PDB entry 8B0F | electron microscopy, 3.00 A resolution | chains A and C of the 7 polymer chains in the assembly

# Chain A
Molecule: Complement C5
Source organism: Homo sapiens
UniProt: P01031 (CO5_HUMAN); residues 1-1676 here = UniProt positions 1-1676
Sequence (1676 residues; row label = number of the first residue in the row):
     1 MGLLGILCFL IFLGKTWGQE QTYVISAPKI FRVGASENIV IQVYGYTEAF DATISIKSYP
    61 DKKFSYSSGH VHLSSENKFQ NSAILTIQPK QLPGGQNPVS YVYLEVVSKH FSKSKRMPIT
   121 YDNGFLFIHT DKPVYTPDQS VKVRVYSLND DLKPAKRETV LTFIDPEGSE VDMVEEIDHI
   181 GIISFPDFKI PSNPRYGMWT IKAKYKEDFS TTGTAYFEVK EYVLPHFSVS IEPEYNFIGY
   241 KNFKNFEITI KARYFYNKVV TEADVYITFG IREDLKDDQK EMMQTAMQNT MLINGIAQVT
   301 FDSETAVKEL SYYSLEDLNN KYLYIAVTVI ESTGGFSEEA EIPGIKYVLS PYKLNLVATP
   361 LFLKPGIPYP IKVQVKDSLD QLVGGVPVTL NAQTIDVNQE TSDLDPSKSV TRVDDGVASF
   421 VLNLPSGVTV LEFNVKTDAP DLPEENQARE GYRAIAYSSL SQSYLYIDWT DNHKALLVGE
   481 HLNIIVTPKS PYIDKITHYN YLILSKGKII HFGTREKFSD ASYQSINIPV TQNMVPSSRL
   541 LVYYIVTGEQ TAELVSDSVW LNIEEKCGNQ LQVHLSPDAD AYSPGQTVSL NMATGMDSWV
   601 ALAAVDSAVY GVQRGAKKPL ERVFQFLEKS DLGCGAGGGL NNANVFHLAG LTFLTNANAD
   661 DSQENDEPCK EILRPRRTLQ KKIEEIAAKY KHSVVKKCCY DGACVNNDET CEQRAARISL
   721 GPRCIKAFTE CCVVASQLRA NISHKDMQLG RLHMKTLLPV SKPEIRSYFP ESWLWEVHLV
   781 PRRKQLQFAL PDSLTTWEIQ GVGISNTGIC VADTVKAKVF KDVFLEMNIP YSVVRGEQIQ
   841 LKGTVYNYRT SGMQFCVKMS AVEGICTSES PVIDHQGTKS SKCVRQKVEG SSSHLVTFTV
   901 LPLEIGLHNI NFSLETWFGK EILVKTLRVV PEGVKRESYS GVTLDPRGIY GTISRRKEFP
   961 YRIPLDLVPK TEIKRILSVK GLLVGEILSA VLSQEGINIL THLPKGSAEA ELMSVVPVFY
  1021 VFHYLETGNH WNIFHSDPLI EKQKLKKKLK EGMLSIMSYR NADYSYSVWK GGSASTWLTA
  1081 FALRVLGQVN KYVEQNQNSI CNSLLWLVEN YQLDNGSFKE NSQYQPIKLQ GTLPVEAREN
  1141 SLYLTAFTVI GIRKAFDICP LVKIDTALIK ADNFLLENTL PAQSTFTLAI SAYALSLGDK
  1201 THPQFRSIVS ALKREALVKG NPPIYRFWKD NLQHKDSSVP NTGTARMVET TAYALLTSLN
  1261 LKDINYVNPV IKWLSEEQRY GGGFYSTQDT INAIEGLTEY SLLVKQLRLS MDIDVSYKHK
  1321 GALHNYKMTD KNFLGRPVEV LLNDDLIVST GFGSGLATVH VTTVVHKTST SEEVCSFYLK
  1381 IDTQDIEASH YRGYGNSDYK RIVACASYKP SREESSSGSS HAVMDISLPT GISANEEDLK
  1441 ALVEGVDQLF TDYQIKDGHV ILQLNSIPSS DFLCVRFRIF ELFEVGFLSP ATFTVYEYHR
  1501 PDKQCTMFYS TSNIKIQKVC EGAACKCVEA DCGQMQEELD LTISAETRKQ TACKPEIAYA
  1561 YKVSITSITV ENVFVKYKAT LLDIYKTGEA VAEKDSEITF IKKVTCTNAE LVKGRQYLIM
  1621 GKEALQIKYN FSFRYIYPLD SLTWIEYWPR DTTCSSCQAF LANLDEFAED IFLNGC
Not modelled in the structure: 1-18, 674-767, 872-881, 1369-1676
Cystine bridges: C567-C810, C634-C669, C856-C883, C1101-C1159
Covalent attachments: N-acetylglucosamine (NAG) linked to N911

# Chain C
Molecule: Complement component C7
Source organism: Homo sapiens
UniProt: P10643 (CO7_HUMAN); numbering as in UniProt (aligned over 1-843)
Sequence (843 residues; numbered 1 to 843; the number before each row is that of its first residue):
     1 MKVISLFILV GFIGEFQSFS SASSPVNCQW DFYAPWSECN GCTKTQTRRR SVAVYGQYGG
    61 QPCVGNAFET QSCEPTRGCP TEEGCGERFR CFSGQCISKS LVCNGDSDCD EDSADEDRCE
   121 DSERRPSCDI DKPPPNIELT GNGYNELTGQ FRNRVINTKS FGGQCRKVFS GDGKDFYRLS
   181 GNVLSYTFQV KINNDFNYEF YNSTWSYVKH TSTEHTSSSR KRSFFRSSSS SSRSYTSHTN
   241 EIHKGKSYQL LVVENTVEVA QFINNNPEFL QLAEPFWKEL SHLPSLYDYS AYRRLIDQYG
   301 THYLQSGSLG GEYRVLFYVD SEKLKQNDFN SVEEKKCKSS GWHFVVKFSS HGCKELENAL
   361 KAASGTQNNV LRGEPFIRGG GAGFISGLSY LELDNPAGNK RRYSAWAESV TNLPQVIKQK
   421 LTPLYELVKE VPCASVKKLY LKWALEEYLD EFDPCHCRPC QNGGLATVEG THCLCHCKPY
   481 TFGAACEQGV LVGNQAGGVD GGWSCWSSWS PCVQGKKTRS RECNNPPPSG GGRSCVGETT
   541 ESTQCEDEEL EHLRLLEPHC FPLSLVPTEF CPSPPALKDG FVQDEGTMFP VGKNVVYTCN
   601 EGYSLIGNPV ARCGEDLRWL VGEMHCQKIA CVLPVLMDGI QSHPQKPFYT VGEKVTVSCS
   661 GGMSLEGPSA FLCGSSLKWS PEMKNARCVQ KENPLTQAVP KCQRWEKLQN SRCVCKMPYE
   721 CGPSLDVCAQ DERSKRILPL TVCKMHVLHC QGRNYTLTGR DSCTLPASAE KACGACPLWG
   781 KCDAESSKCV CREASECEEE GFSICVEVNG KEQTMSECEA GALRCRGQSI SVTSIRPCAA
   841 ETQ
Not modelled in the structure: 1-22, 693-843
Cystine bridges: C28-C63, C39-C73, C42-C79, C85-C96, C91-C109, C103-C119, C128-C165, C337-C353, C433-C560, C455-C505, C457-C473, C460-C475, C477-C486, C512-C545, C523-C535, C571-C613, C599-C626, C631-C673, C659-C688
Curated features (UniProtKB/Swiss-Prot):
  - glycosylation: W36 (C-linked (Man) tryptophan), N202 (N-linked (GlcNAc...) asparagine), W503 (C-linked (Man) tryptophan), W506 (C-linked (Man) tryptophan), W509 (C-linked (Man) tryptophan), T696 (O-linked (GalNAc...) threonine), N754 (N-linked (GlcNAc...) (complex) asparagine)
  - natural variant: R220 (R220Q: In C7D), G379 (G379R: In C7D), S389 (S389T: Confirmed at protein level), R521 (R521S: In C7D), T587 (T587P: Confirmed at protein level), E682 (E682Q: In C7D), R687 (R687H: In C7D)

# Chain A / chain C interface
Pairs across the interface - 56 pairs, chain A then chain C:
  Q19(A) - E82(C)
  Q19(A) - G84(C)
  Q19(A) - R90(C)
  Q21(A) - T81(C)
  Y23(A) - T81(C)
  Y46(A) - T81(C)
  D51(A) - L565(C)
  T53(A) - L565(C)
  F64(A) - R612(C)
  S65(A) - R612(C)  hydrogen bond (backbone-side chain)
  Y66(A) - N594(C)
  Y66(A) - R612(C)  hydrogen bond (backbone-side chain)
  H70(A) - L565(C)
  Q88(A) - V610(C)
  K90(A) - N608(C)
  Q91(A) - N594(C)  hydrogen bond
  Q91(A) - R612(C)  hydrogen bond
  V107(A) - P558(C)  hydrophobic
  S108(A) - H559(C)
  S108(A) - L563(C)
  K109(A) - G78(C)
  K109(A) - H559(C)
  K109(A) - L563(C)
  H110(A) - G78(C)
  H110(A) - C79(C)
  H110(A) - P80(C)
  H110(A) - T81(C)  hydrogen bond (backbone-backbone)
  F111(A) - T81(C)
  F111(A) - H559(C)
  S112(A) - E83(C)
  S112(A) - H559(C)
  E176(A) - S675(C)
  E176(A) - K678(C)  salt bridge
  H179(A) - S604(C)  hydrogen bond
  H179(A) - S676(C)  hydrogen bond
  I180(A) - I629(C)  hydrophobic
  S184(A) - K678(C)  hydrogen bond (backbone-side chain)
  F185(A) - K678(C)
  P186(A) - K678(C)
  N398(A) - E120(C)
  Q550(A) - R90(C)
  T551(A) - R90(C)
  W599(A) - V651(C)  hydrophobic
  N656(A) - T81(C)
  N656(A) - E82(C)  hydrogen bond (side chain-backbone)
  N656(A) - G84(C)  hydrogen bond (backbone-backbone)
  N658(A) - G84(C)
  N658(A) - C85(C)  hydrogen bond (side chain-backbone)
  N658(A) - G86(C)
  N658(A) - R90(C)  hydrogen bond
  A659(A) - G86(C)
  D660(A) - E87(C)
  S662(A) - E87(C)
  V777(A) - G652(C)
  H778(A) - G652(C)
  H778(A) - L672(C)
Other interface residues (no listed pair), chain A (39 interface residues in all): A52, E549, E776
Other interface residues (no listed pair), chain C (33 interface residues in all): T76, F92, V596, I606, Q627

# In short
39 residues of chain A face 33 of chain C across their interface; the contacts include 12 hydrogen bonds and 1
salt bridge. Polar contacts include E176(A)-K678(C), S65(A)-R612(C) and Y66(A)-R612(C).
Here chain A is Complement C5 and chain C is Complement component C7, both from Homo sapiens. Entry 8B0F
(CryoEM structure of C5b8-CD59) was determined by electron microscopy.
